9NEA - chains A and B of the 6 polymer chains in the assembly; structure by electron microscopy, 3.81 A resolution.

Chain A:
Molecule: DNA polymerase epsilon catalytic subunit A
From: Homo sapiens
Notes: EC 2.7.7.7, 3.1.11.-
UniProtKB: Q07864 (DPOE1_HUMAN); numbering as in UniProt (aligned over 1-2286)
Amino-acid sequence (2286 residues; each row starts with the number of its first residue):
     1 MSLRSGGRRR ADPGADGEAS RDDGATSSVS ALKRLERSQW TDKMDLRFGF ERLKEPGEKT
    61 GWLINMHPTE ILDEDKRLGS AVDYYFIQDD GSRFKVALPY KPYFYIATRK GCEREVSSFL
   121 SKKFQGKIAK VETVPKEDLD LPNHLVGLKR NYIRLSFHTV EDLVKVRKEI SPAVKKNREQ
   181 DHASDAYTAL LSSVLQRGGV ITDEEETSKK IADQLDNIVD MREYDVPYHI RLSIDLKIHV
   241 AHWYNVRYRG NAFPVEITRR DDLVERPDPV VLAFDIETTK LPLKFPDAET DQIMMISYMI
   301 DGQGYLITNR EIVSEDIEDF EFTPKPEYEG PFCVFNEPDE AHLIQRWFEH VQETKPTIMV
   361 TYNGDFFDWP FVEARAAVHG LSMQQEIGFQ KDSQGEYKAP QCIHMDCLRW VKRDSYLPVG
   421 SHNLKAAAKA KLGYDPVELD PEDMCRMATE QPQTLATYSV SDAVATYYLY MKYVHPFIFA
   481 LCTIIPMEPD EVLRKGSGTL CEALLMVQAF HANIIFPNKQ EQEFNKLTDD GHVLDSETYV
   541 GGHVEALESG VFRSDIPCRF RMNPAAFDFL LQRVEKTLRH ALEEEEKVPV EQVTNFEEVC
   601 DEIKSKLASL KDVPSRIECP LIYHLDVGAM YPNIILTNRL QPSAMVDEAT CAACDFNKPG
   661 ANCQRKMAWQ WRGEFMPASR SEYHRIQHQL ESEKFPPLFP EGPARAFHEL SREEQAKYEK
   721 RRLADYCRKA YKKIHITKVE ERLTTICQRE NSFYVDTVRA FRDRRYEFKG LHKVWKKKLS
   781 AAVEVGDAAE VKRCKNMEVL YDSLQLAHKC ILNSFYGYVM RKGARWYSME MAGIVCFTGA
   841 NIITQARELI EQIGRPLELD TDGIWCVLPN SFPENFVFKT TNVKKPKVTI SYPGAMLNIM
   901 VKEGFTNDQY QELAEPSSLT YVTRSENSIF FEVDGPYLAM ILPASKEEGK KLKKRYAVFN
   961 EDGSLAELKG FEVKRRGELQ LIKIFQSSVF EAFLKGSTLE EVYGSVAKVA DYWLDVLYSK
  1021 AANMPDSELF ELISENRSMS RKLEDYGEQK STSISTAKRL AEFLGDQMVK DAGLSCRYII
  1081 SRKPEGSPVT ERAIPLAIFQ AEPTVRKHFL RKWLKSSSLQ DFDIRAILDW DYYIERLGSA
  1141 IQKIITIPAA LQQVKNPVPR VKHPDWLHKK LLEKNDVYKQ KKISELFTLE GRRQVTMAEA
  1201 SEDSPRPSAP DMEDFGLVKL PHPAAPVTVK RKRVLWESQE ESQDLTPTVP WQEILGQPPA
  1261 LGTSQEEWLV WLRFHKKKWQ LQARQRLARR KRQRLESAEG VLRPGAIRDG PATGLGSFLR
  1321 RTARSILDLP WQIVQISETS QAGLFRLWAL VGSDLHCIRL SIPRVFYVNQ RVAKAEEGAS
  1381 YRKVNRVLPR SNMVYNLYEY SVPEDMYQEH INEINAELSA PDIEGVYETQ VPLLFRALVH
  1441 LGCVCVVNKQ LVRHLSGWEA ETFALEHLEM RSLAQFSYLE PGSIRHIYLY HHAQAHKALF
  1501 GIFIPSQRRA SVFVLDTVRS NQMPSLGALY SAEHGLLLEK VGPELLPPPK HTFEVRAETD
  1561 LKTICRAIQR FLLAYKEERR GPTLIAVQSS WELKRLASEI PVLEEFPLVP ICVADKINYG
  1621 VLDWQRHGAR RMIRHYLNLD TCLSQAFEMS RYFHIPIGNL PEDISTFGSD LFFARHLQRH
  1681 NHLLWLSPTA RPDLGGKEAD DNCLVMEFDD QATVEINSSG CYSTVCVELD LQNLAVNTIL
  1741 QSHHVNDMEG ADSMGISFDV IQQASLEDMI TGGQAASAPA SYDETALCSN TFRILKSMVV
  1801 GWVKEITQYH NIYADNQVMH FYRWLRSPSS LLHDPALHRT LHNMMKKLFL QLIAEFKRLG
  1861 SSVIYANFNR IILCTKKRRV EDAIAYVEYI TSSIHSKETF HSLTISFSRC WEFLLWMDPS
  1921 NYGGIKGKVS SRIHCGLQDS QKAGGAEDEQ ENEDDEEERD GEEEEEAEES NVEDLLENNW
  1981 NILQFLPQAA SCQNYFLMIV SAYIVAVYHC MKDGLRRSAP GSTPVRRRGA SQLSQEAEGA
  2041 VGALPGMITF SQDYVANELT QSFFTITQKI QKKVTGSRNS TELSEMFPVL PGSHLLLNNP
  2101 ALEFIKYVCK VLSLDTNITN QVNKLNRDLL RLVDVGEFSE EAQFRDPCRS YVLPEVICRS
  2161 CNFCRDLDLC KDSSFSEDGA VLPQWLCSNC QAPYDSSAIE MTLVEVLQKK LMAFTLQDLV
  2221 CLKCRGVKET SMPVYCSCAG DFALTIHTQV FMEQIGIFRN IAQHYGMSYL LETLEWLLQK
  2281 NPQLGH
Not modelled in the structure: 1-26, 194-212, 1199-2286
Curated features (UniProtKB/Swiss-Prot):
  - zinc finger: Cys2158 to Cys2190 (CysA-type)
  - motif: Cys2221 to Cys2238 (CysB motif)
  - binding site (Zn(2+)): Cys2158, Cys2161, Cys2187, Cys2190
  - binding site ([4Fe-4S] cluster): Cys2221, Cys2224, Cys2236, Cys2238
  - modified residue (Phosphoserine): Ser1184, Ser1297, Ser1317, Ser1940
  - natural variant: Ala189 (A189T: Found in a colorectal sample), Arg231 (R231H: Found in a colorectal sample), Pro286 (P286H: Found in a colorectal sample; P286R: Found in a colorectal sample), Phe367 (F367S: Found in a colorectal sample), Val411 (V411L: In CRCS12; uncertain significance), Leu424 (L424V: In CRCS12), Pro436 (P436R: Found in a colorectal sample), Tyr458 (Y458F: In CRCS12; uncertain significance), Ser459 (S459F: Found in a colorectal sample), Tyr683 to His2286 (deletion: In IMAGEI), Arg762 (R762W: Found in a colorectal sample), Lys777 (K777N: Found in a colorectal sample), 10 further natural variant entries in UniProt
From the paper describing this entry:
  - catalytic residues: Asp275, Glu277 (citing earlier work)
  - disease-associated variants - P286K, P286R: decreased catalytic activity (citing earlier work)

Chain B:
Molecule: Proliferating cell nuclear antigen
From: Homo sapiens
UniProtKB: P12004 (PCNA_HUMAN); residue numbers follow UniProt; this construct covers 1-261
Amino-acid sequence (261 residues; row label = number of the first residue in the row):
     1 MFEARLVQGS ILKKVLEALK DLINEACWDI SSSGVNLQSM DSSHVSLVQL TLRSEGFDTY
    61 RCDRNLAMGV NLTSMSKILK CAGNEDIITL RAEDNADTLA LVFEAPNQEK VSDYEMKLMD
   121 LDVEQLGIPE QEYSCVVKMP SGEFARICRD LSHIGDAVVI SCAKDGVKFS ASGELGNGNI
   181 KLSQTSNVDK EEEAVTIEMN EPVQLTFALR YLNFFTKATP LSSTVTLSMS ADVPLVVEYK
   241 IADMGHLKYY LAPKIEDEEG S
Curated features (UniProtKB/Swiss-Prot):
  - DNA-binding region: Arg61 to Lys80
  - modified residue: Lys14 (N6-acetyllysine), Lys77 (N6-acetyllysine), Lys80 (N6-acetyllysine), Tyr211 (Phosphotyrosine), Lys248 (N6-acetyllysine)
  - cross-link (Glycyl lysine isopeptide (Lys-Gly)): Lys164 (interchain with G-Cter in SUMO2), Lys254 (interchain with G-Cter in SUMO2)
  - natural variant: Ser228 (S228I: In ATLD2)
  - mutagenesis: Lys13 (K13R: Inhibits acetylation, recruitment to DNA damage sites, inducible ubiquitination and protein degradation, DNA replication and repair synthesis efficiencies, but homotrimer formation, nuclear ...), Lys14 (K14R: Inhibits acetylation, recruitment to DNA damage sites, inducible ubiquitination and protein degradation, DNA replication and repair synthesis efficiencies, but homotrimer formation, nuclear ...), Lys20 (K20R: Inhibits acetylation, recruitment to DNA damage sites, inducible ubiquitination and protein degradation, DNA replication and repair synthesis efficiencies, but homotrimer formation, nuclear ...), Met40 (M40A: Complete loss of interaction with UHRF2), Ser43 to Val45 (No effect on POLD3-binding. Impairs binding to ALKBH2), Lys77 (K77A: Inhibits recruitment to DNA damage sites, but nuclear localization is similar as the wild-type; in association with A-80 ...), Lys80 (K80A: Inhibits recruitment to DNA damage sites, but nuclear localization is similar as the wild-type; in association with A-77 ...), Gln125 to Ile128 (Strong decrease in POLD3-binding. Impairs binding to ALKBH2), Ile128 (I128A: Complete loss of interaction with UHRF2), Lys164 (K164R: Abolishes ubiquitination. No effect on interaction with SHPRH), Val188 to Lys190 (No effect on POLD3-binding. No effect on ALKBH2-binding), Tyr211 (Y211F: Alters chromatin-associated PCNA stability and its function in DNA replication and repair), 3 further mutagenesis entries in UniProt

Interface between chain A and chain B:
Residue-residue contacts (16):
  Ser681(A) with Glu256(B), hydrogen bond; Asp257(B); Glu259(B)
  Glu682(A) with Glu256(B)
  Arg685(A) with Lys254(B)
  Gln689(A) with His44(B)
  Asp725(A) with Ser42(B), hydrogen bond (backbone-side chain)
  Tyr726(A) with Ser43(B)
  Lys729(A) with Leu22(B); Ser42(B), hydrogen bond; Arg210(B); Tyr211(B); Phe214(B)
  Ala730(A) with Arg210(B); Tyr211(B)
  Lys732(A) with Arg210(B)
Other interface residues (no listed pair), chain A (10 interface residues in all): Tyr731
Other interface residues (no listed pair), chain B (14 interface residues in all): Asp21, Asn24, Pro253

Overview:
10 residues of chain A and 14 residues of chain B are in contact, with 3 hydrogen bonds. Among the polar pairs
are Ser681(A)-Glu256(B), Asp725(A)-Ser42(B) and Lys729(A)-Ser42(B). From the paper: catalytic residues
Asp275(A) and Glu277(A); P286K and P286R of chain A reduce catalytic activity.
Chain A is DNA polymerase epsilon catalytic subunit A and chain B is Proliferating cell nuclear antigen, both
from Homo sapiens; the structure, Human polymerase epsilon bound to PCNA and DNA with a pre-existing mismatch
in the blocked conformation ..., was determined by electron microscopy together with 9NE6, 9NE7, 9NE8 and 9NE9
from the same study.
